Entry 7E8D (electron microscopy, 2.80 A resolution); this record covers chains E and J of the 11 polymer chains in the assembly.

== Chain E ==
Protein: Histone H3.1
Organism: Homo sapiens
UniProtKB: P68431 (H31_HUMAN); residues 1-135 here correspond to UniProt positions 2-136 (UniProt number = residue number + 1)
Amino-acid sequence (135 residues; row label = number of the first residue in the row):
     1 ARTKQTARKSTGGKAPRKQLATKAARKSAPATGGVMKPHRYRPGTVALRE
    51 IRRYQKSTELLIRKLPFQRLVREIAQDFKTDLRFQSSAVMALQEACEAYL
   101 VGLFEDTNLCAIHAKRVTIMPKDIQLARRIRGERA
Not modelled in the structure: 1-30, 135
Construct notes: variant Met36 (Lys37 in P68431)
Swiss-Prot annotation at these positions:
  - modified residue: Arg2 (Asymmetric dimethylarginine), Thr3 (Phosphothreonine), Lys4 (Allysine), Gln5 (5-glutamyl dopamine), Thr6 (Phosphothreonine), Arg8 (Citrulline), Lys9 (N6,N6,N6-trimethyllysine), Ser10 (ADP-ribosylserine), Thr11 (Phosphothreonine), Lys14 (N6-(2-hydroxyisobutyryl)lysine), Arg17 (Asymmetric dimethylarginine), Lys18 (N6-(2-hydroxyisobutyryl)lysine), Lys23 (N6-(2-hydroxyisobutyryl)lysine), Arg26 (Citrulline), Lys27 (N6,N6,N6-trimethyllysine), Ser28 (ADP-ribosylserine), Lys37 (N6-methyllysine), Tyr41 (Phosphotyrosine), Lys56 (N6,N6,N6-trimethyllysine), Ser57 (Phosphoserine) and 7 more in UniProt
  - lipidation: Lys18 (N6-decanoyllysine)

== Chain J ==
Molecule: 185-nt DNA strand
Organism: synthetic construct
Sequence (185 nucleotides; each row starts with the number of its first residue; numbers below 1 keep their minus sign (DG-18 is residue -18)):
   -18 GTCGCTGTTCAATACATGCACAGGATGTATATATCTGACACGTGCCTGGA
    32 GACTAGGGAGTAATCCCCTTGGCGGTTAAAACGCGGGGGACAGCGCGTAC
    82 GTGCGTTTAAGCGGTGCTAGAGCTGTCTACGACCAATTGAGCGGCCTCGG
   132 CACCGGGATTCTCCAGGGCGGCCGCGTATAGGGTC
Not modelled in the structure: -18 to -6

== Interface between chain E and chain J ==
Residue-residue contacts (22; chain E residue first):
  Arg40(E) with DG82(J), base contact; DT83(J), base contact; DG84(J), sugar contact
  Tyr41(E) with DT83(J), sugar contact; DG84(J), hydrogen bond to the phosphate
  Arg42(E) with DT83(J), phosphate contact
  Pro43(E) with DG82(J), phosphate contact; DT83(J), phosphate contact
  Gly44(E) with DG82(J), hydrogen bond to the phosphate; DT83(J), hydrogen bond to the phosphate
  Thr45(E) with DT83(J), hydrogen bond to the phosphate
  Val46(E) with DT83(J), hydrogen bond to the phosphate; DG84(J), phosphate contact
  Ala47(E) with DT83(J), hydrogen bond to the phosphate
  Arg63(E) with DG92(J), salt bridge to the phosphate
  Lys64(E) with DG92(J), hydrogen bond to the phosphate
  Leu65(E) with DA91(J), phosphate contact; DG92(J), hydrogen bond to the phosphate
  Pro66(E) with DA91(J), phosphate contact
  Arg69(E) with DA91(J), salt bridge to the phosphate
  Arg83(E) with DA100(J), phosphate contact; DG101(J), sugar contact
Interface residues without a listed pair, chain E (15 interface residues in all): Gln85
Interface residues without a listed pair, chain J (8 interface residues in all): DG103

== Overview ==
15 residues of chain E face 8 of chain J across their interface, with 8 hydrogen bonds and 2 salt bridges.
Polar contacts include Tyr41(E)-DG84(J), Gly44(E)-DG82(J) and Gly44(E)-DT83(J).
Here chain E is Histone H3.1 (Homo sapiens) and chain J is a 185-nt DNA strand (synthetic construct). Entry
7E8D (NSD2 E1099K mutant bound to nucleosome) was determined by electron microscopy.
